PDB entry 4XSY | X-ray diffraction, 4.01 A resolution (low resolution: residue-level contacts below are approximate; hydrogen-bond / salt-bridge calls are withheld) | chains C and F of the 6 polymer chains in the assembly

[Chain C]
Name: DNA-directed RNA polymerase subunit beta
Organism: Escherichia coli O139:H28 (strain E24377A / ETEC)
Notes: EC 2.7.7.6
Reference sequence: A7ZUK1 (RPOB_ECO24); residue numbers follow UniProt; this construct covers 1-1342
Chain sequence (1342 residues; row label = number of the first residue in the row):
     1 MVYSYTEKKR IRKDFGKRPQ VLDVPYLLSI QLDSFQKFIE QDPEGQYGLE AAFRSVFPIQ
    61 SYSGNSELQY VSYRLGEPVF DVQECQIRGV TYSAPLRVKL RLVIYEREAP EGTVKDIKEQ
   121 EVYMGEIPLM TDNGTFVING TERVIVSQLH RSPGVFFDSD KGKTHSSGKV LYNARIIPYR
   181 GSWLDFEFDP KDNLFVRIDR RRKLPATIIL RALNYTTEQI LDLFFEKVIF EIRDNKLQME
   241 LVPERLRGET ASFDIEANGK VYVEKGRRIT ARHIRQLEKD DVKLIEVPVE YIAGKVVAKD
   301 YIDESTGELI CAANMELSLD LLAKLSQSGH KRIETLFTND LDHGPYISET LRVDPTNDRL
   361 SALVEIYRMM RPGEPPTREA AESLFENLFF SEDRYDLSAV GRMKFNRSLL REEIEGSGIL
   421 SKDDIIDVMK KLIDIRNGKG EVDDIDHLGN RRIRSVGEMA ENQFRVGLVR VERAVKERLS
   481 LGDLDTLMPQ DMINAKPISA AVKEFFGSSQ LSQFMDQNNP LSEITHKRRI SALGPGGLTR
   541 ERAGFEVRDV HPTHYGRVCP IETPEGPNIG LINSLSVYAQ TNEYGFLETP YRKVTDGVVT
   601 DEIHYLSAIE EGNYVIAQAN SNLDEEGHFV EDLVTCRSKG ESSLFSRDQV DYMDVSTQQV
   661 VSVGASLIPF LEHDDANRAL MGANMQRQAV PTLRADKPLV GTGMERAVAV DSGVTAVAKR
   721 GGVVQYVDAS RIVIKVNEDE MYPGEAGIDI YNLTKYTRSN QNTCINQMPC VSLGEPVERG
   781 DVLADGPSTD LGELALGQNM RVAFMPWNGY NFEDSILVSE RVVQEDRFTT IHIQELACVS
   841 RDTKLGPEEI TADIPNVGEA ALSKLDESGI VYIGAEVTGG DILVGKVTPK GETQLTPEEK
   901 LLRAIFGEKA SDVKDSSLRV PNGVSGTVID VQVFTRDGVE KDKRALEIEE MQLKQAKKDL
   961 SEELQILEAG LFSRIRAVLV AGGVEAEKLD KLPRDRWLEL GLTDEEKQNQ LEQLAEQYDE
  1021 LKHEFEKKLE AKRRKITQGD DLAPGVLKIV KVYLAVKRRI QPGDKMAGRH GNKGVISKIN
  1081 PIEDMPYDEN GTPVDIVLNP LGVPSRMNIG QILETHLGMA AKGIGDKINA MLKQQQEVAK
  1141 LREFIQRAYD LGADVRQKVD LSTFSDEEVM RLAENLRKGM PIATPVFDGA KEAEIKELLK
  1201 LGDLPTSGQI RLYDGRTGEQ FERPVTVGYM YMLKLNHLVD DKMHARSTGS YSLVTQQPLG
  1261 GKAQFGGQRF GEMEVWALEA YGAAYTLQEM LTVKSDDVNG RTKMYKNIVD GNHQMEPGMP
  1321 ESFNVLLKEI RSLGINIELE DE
Unresolved in the structure: 1-2
Ligand contacts: cbr-9379 (42T; 3-{[(2,6-dichlorophenyl)carbamoyl]amino}-N-hydroxy-N'-phenyl-5-(trifluoromethyl)benzenecarboximidamide): Asp444, Val550, His551, Pro552, Tyr555, Arg637, Gly640, Glu641, Ser642
Swiss-Prot annotation at these positions:
  - modified residue (N6-acetyllysine): Lys1022, Lys1200
Reported in the primary citation:
  - binding site for cbr-9379: Asp444, His551, Pro552, Arg637, Gly640, Ser642
  - mutagenesis - P560L, E562V, R637C, R637S, S642F, S642P: increased growth in response to CBR compounds (citing earlier work)
  - mutagenesis - P552L: increased growth (citing earlier work)

[Chain F]
Name: RNA polymerase sigma factor RpoD
Organism: Escherichia coli (strain K12)
Reference sequence: P00579 (RPOD_ECOLI); numbering as in UniProt (aligned over 92-613)
Chain sequence (522 residues; numbered 92 to 613; the number before each row is that of its first residue):
    92 GRTTDPVRMY MREMGTVELL TREGEIDIAK RIEDGINQVQ CSVAEYPEAI TYLLEQYDRV
   152 EAEEARLSDL ITGFVDPNAE EDLAPTATHV GSELSQEDLD DDEDEDEEDG DDDSADDDNS
   212 IDPELAREKF AELRAQYVVT RDTIKAKGRS HATAQEEILK LSEVFKQFRL VPKQFDYLVN
   272 SMRVMMDRVR TQERLIMKLC VEQCKMPKKN FITLFTGNET SDTWFNAAIA MNKPWSEKLH
   332 DVSEEVHRAL QKLQQIEEET GLTIEQVKDI NRRMSIGEAK ARRAKKEMVE ANLRLVISIA
   392 KKYTNRGLQF LDLIQEGNIG LMKAVDKFEY RRGYKFSTYA TWWIRQAITR SIADQARTIR
   452 IPVHMIETIN KLNRISRQML QEMGREPTPE ELAERMLMPE DKIRKVLKIA KEPISMETPI
   512 GDDEDSHLGD FIEDTTLELP LDSATTESLR AATHDVLAGL TAREAKVLRM RFGIDMNTDY
   572 TLEEVGKQFD VTRERIRQIE AKALRKLRHP SRSEVLRSFL DD
Unresolved in the structure: 168-212, 237-242, 613
Swiss-Prot annotation at these positions:
  - DNA-binding region: Leu573 to Ala592 (H-T-H motif)
  - region: Arg584 to Arg599 (Interaction with anti-sigma factors)
  - motif: Asp403 to Gln406 (Interaction with polymerase core subunit RpoC)
  - site: Arg562 (Interaction with anti-sigma factors)
  - mutagenesis: Ala553 (A553D: Disrupts the interaction with Escherichia phage lambda antitermination protein Q), Arg596 (R596D/E: 2-fold reduction in activation of class II Crp-dependent promoters)

[Chain C / chain F interface]
Contacting residue pairs (53; chain C residue first):
  Arg97(C) - Gly475(F)
  Val122(C) - Gln472(F)
  Tyr123(C) - Gln472(F)
  Tyr123(C) - Gly475(F)
  Gln490(C) - Gln469(F)
  Gln490(C) - Gln472(F)
  Asp491(C) - Arg468(F)
  Asn494(C) - Arg468(F)
  Ala495(C) - Leu471(F)
  Asn856(C) - Asp612(F)
  Pro897(C) - Gly564(F)
  Pro897(C) - Ile565(F)
  Glu898(C) - Leu540(F)
  Glu898(C) - Thr544(F)
  Lys900(C) - Phe563(F)
  Leu901(C) - Phe563(F)
  Leu901(C) - Ile565(F)
  Leu902(C) - Leu607(F)
  Leu902(C) - Phe610(F)
  Leu902(C) - Leu611(F)
  Arg903(C) - Leu611(F)
  Ala904(C) - Phe563(F)
  Ala904(C) - Arg599(F)
  Ile905(C) - Leu595(F)
  Ile905(C) - Leu598(F)
  Ile905(C) - Arg599(F)
  Phe906(C) - Ser604(F)
  Phe906(C) - Arg608(F)
  Phe906(C) - Leu611(F)
  Glu908(C) - Leu611(F)
  Pro1044(C) - Lys499(F)
  Pro1044(C) - Lys502(F)
  Gly1045(C) - Lys499(F)
  Thr1248(C) - Pro531(F)
  Ser1250(C) - Glu524(F)
  Tyr1251(C) - Glu524(F)
  Tyr1251(C) - Asp525(F)
  Ser1252(C) - Asp521(F)
  Ser1252(C) - Ile523(F)
  Leu1253(C) - Ile523(F)
  Leu1253(C) - Asp525(F)
  Val1254(C) - Gly520(F)
  Gln1256(C) - Asp525(F)
  Gln1256(C) - Leu528(F)
  Leu1259(C) - Asp521(F)
  Leu1259(C) - Phe522(F)
  Gly1261(C) - Glu524(F)
  Arg1301(C) - Leu528(F)
  Tyr1305(C) - Pro531(F)
  Tyr1305(C) - Leu532(F)
  Tyr1305(C) - Ala535(F)
  Lys1306(C) - Ser534(F)
  Lys1306(C) - Glu538(F)
Also at the interface, not in a pair above, chain C (39 interface residues in all): Glu119, Gly373, Glu374, Glu899, Arg936, Asp1041, Thr1302
Also at the interface, not in a pair above, chain F (41 interface residues in all): Thr94, Arg99, Arg476, Pro480, Arg495, Arg541, Leu559, Asp566

[Summary]
Chain C and chain F form an interface of 39 and 41 residues respectively. Chain C binds cbr-9379. The paper
reports a binding site for cbr-9379 at Asp444(C), His551(C) and Pro552(C) among others; P560L, E562V and R637C
of chain C, among others, increase growth in response to CBR compounds; 7 substitutions were tested in all.
Here chain C is DNA-directed RNA polymerase subunit beta (Escherichia coli O139:H28 (strain E24377A / ETEC))
and chain F is RNA polymerase sigma factor RpoD (Escherichia coli (strain K12)). Entry 4XSY (Crystal structure
of CBR 9379 bound to Escherichia coli RNA polymerase holoenzyme) was determined by X-ray diffraction,
deposited together with 4XSX and 4XSZ.
